6LO8 - chains B and J of the 10 polymer chains in the assembly; structure by electron microscopy, 3.83 A resolution.

[Chain B]
Name: Mitochondrial import inner membrane translocase subunit TIM54
Source organism: Saccharomyces cerevisiae (strain ATCC 204508 / S288c)
UniProtKB: P47045 (TIM54_YEAST); residues 1-478 here = UniProt positions 1-478
Amino-acid sequence (478 residues; each row starts with the number of its first residue):
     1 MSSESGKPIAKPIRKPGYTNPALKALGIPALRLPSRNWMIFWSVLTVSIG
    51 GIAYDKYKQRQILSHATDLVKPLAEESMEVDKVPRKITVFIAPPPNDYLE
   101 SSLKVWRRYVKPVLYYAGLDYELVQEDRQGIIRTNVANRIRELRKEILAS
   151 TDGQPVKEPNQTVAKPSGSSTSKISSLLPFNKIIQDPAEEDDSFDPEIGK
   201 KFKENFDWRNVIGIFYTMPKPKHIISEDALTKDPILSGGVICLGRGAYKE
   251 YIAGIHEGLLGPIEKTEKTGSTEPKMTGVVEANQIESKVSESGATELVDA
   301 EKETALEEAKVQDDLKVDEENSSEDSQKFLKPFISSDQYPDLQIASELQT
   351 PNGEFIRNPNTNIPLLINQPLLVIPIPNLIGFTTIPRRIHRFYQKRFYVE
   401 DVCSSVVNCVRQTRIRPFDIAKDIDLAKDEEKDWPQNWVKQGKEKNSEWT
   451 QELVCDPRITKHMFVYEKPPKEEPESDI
Disordered / not traced: 1-35, 151-238, 264-370, 379-384, 413-478

[Chain J]
Name: Mitochondrial import inner membrane translocase subunit TIM10
Source organism: Saccharomyces cerevisiae (strain ATCC 204508 / S288c)
UniProtKB: P87108 (TIM10_YEAST); numbering as in UniProt (aligned over 1-93)
Amino-acid sequence (93 residues; numbered 1 to 93; the number before each row is that of its first residue):
     1 MSFLGFGGGQPQLSSQQKIQAAEAELDLVTDMFNKLVNNCYKKCINTSYS
    51 EGELNKNESSCLDRCVAKYFETNVQVGENMQKMGQSFNAAGKF
Disordered / not traced: 1-13, 87-93
Swiss-Prot annotation at these positions:
  - region: Met1 to Asp31 (Interaction with transmembrane regions of transmembrane proteins in transit), Asn73 to Phe93 (Required for heterohexamerization)
  - motif: Cys40 to Cys65 (Twin CX3C motif)
  - mutagenesis: Cys40 (C40S: Induces impairment in folding and loss of zinc-binding), Cys44 (C44S: Loss of function due to severely affected folding and the presence of non-native disulfide bonds; loss of zinc-binding), Cys61 (C61S: Loss of function due to severely affected folding and the presence of non-native disulfide bonds; loss of zinc-binding), Cys65 (C65S: Induces impairment in folding and loss of zinc-binding)
Disulfide bonds: Cys40-Cys65, Cys44-Cys61

[Interface between chain B and chain J]
Residue-residue contacts - 14 pairs, chain B then chain J:
  Leu73(B) - Asn55(J)
  Leu73(B) - Lys56(J)
  Leu73(B) - Asn57(J)
  Ala74(B) - Asn55(J)
  Glu75(B) - Asn55(J)  hydrogen bond (backbone-side chain)
  Glu75(B) - Lys56(J)  hydrogen bond (backbone-backbone)
  Glu76(B) - Glu53(J)
  Glu76(B) - Leu54(J)
  Ser77(B) - Leu54(J)  hydrogen bond (backbone-backbone)
  Ser77(B) - Ser59(J)
  Tyr115(B) - Arg64(J)
  Leu119(B) - Arg64(J)
  Asp120(B) - Arg64(J)  salt bridge
  Tyr121(B) - Arg64(J)
Interface residues without a listed pair, chain B (10 interface residues in all): Gly118
Interface residues without a listed pair, chain J (8 interface residues in all): Ser60

[Overview]
10 residues of chain B face 8 of chain J across their interface, with 3 hydrogen bonds and 1 salt bridge.
Among the polar pairs are Asp120(B)-Arg64(J), Glu75(B)-Asn55(J) and Glu75(B)-Lys56(J). UniProt lists 4
mutagenesis sites on chain J.
Here chain B is Mitochondrial import inner membrane translocase subunit TIM54 and chain J is Mitochondrial
import inner membrane translocase subunit TIM10, both from Saccharomyces cerevisiae (strain ATCC 204508 /
S288c). Entry 6LO8 (Cryo-EM structure of the TIM22 complex from yeast) was determined by electron microscopy.
